PDB entry 7ZC1 | electron microscopy, 3.80 A resolution | chains T and V of the 16 polymer chains in the assembly

# Chain T
Molecule: Ribulose bisphosphate carboxylase, small subunit
Source organism: Cyanobium sp. PCC 7001
Reference sequence: B5ILN2 (B5ILN2_9CYAN); residues 1-113 here = UniProt positions 1-113
Sequence (113 residues; numbered 1 to 113; the number before each row is that of its first residue):
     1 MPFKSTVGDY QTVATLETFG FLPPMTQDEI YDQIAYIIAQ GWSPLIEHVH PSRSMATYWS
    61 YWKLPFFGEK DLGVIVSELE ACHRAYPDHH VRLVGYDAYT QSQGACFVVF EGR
Unresolved in the structure: 1-6

# Chain V
Molecule: Ribulose bisphosphate carboxylase large chain
Source organism: Cyanobium sp. PCC 7001
Notes: EC 4.1.1.39
Reference sequence: A5CKD0 (A5CKD0_9CYAN); residue numbers follow UniProt; this construct covers 1-470
Sequence (470 residues; numbered 1 to 470; the number before each row is that of its first residue):
     1 MSKKYDAGVK EYRDTYWTPD YVPLDTDLLA CFKCTGQEGV PKEEVAAAVA AESSTGTWST
    61 VWSELLVDLD FYKGRCYRIE DVPGDKEAFY AFIAYPLDLF EEGSVTNVLT SLVGNVFGFK
   121 ALRHLRLEDI RFPMAFIKTC PGPPNGICVE RDRMNKYGRP LLGCTIKPKL GLSGKNYGRV
   181 VYECLRGGLD FTKDDENINS QPFQRWQNRF EFVAEAVALA QQETGEKKGH YLNCTAATPE
   241 EMYERAEFAK ELGQPIIMHD YITGGFTANT GLSKWCRKNG MLLHIHRAMH AVIDRHPKHG
   301 IHFRVLAKCL RLSGGDQLHT GTVVGKLEGD RQTTLGFIDQ LRESFIPEDR SRGNFFDQDW
   361 GSMPGVFAVA SGGIHVWHMP ALVAIFGDDS VLQFGGGTHG HPWGSAAGAA ANRVALEACV
   421 KARNAGREIE KESRDILMEA AKHSPELAIA LETWKEIKFE FDTVDKLDVQ
Unresolved in the structure: 1-10, 456-470

# How chain T and chain V interact
Residue-residue contacts - 9 pairs, chain T then chain V:
  Tyr58(T) with Lys175(V), hydrogen bond (side chain-backbone); Arg179(V); Phe212(V)
  Tyr61(T) with Arg179(V)
  Leu64(T) with Pro402(V); Trp403(V); Gly404(V)
  Tyr96(T) with Arg179(V)
  Gln101(T) with Asn176(V)
Also at the interface, not in a pair above, chain T (8 interface residues in all): Leu45, Arg53, Thr57
Also at the interface, not in a pair above, chain V (14 interface residues in all): Ser173, Gly178, Glu183, Glu215, Ala216, Leu219, Glu223

# Overview
8 residues of chain T and 14 residues of chain V are in contact, with 1 hydrogen bond. The hydrogen-bonded
pair is Tyr58(T)-Lys175(V).
Chain T is Ribulose bisphosphate carboxylase, small subunit and chain V is Ribulose bisphosphate carboxylase
large chain, both from Cyanobium sp. PCC 7001; the structure, Subtomogram averaging of Rubisco from Cyanobium
carboxysome, was determined by electron microscopy (same publication as 7ZBT).
